PDB entry 8JL9 | electron microscopy, 2.65 A resolution | chains H and J of the 10 polymer chains in the assembly

# Chain H
Name: Histone H2B type 1-J
Source organism: Homo sapiens
Reference sequence: P06899 (H2B1J_HUMAN); residues 0-125 here correspond to UniProt positions 1-126 (UniProt number = residue number + 1)
Chain sequence (129 residues; numbered -3 to 125; the number before each row is that of its first residue; numbers below 1 keep their minus sign (Gly-3 is residue -3)):
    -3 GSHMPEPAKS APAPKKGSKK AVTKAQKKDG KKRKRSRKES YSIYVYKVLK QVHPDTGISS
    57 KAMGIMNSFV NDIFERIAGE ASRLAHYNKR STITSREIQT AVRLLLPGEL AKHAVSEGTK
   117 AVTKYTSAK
Not modelled in the structure: -3 to 30, 125
Differences from the reference sequence: expression tag (-3 to -1)
UniProt features mapped onto this chain:
  - modified residue: Pro1 (N-acetylproline), Glu2 (ADP-ribosyl glutamic acid), Lys5 (N6-(2-hydroxyisobutyryl)lysine), Ser6 (ADP-ribosylserine), Lys11 (N6-(beta-hydroxybutyryl)lysine), Lys12 (N6-(2-hydroxyisobutyryl)lysine), Ser14 (Phosphoserine), Lys15 (N6-acetyllysine), Lys16 (N6-(beta-hydroxybutyryl)lysine), Lys20 (N6-(2-hydroxyisobutyryl)lysine), Lys23 (N6-(2-hydroxyisobutyryl)lysine), Lys24 (N6-(2-hydroxyisobutyryl)lysine), Lys34 (N6-(2-hydroxyisobutyryl)lysine), Glu35 (PolyADP-ribosyl glutamic acid), Ser36 (Phosphoserine), Lys43 (N6-(2-hydroxyisobutyryl)lysine), Lys46 (N6-(2-hydroxyisobutyryl)lysine), Lys57 (N6,N6-dimethyllysine), Arg79 (Dimethylated arginine), Lys85 (N6,N6,N6-trimethyllysine) and 6 more in UniProt
  - glycosylation: Ser112 (O-linked (GlcNAc) serine)
  - cross-link (Glycyl lysine isopeptide (Lys-Gly)): Lys5 (interchain with G-Cter in SUMO2), Lys20 (interchain with G-Cter in SUMO2), Lys34 (interchain with G-Cter in ubiquitin), Lys120 (interchain with G-Cter in ubiquitin)

# Chain J
Molecule: 193-nt DNA strand
Source organism: synthetic construct
Sequence (193 nucleotides; each row starts with the number of its first residue; numbers below 1 keep their minus sign (DA-96 is residue -96)):
   -96 ATCACGTAAT ATTGGCCAGC TAGGATCACA ATCCCGGTGC CGAGGCCGCT CAATTGGTCG
   -36 TAGACAGCTC TAGCACCGCT TAAACGCACG TACGGATTCC GTACGTGCGT TTAAGCGGTG
    24 CTAGAGCTGT CTACGACCAA TTGAGCGGCC TCGGCACCGG GATTGTGATC CTAGCTGGCC
    84 AATATTACGT GAT
Not modelled in the structure: -96 to -78, 78-96

# How chain H and chain J interact
Residue-residue contacts (12; chain H residue first):
  Ser32(H) with DC30(J), phosphate contact
  Arg33(H) with DA-45(J), salt bridge to the phosphate
  Tyr42(H) with DG-53(J), hydrogen bond to the phosphate
  Gly53(H) with DG-53(J), phosphate contact
  Ile54(H) with DA-54(J), sugar contact; DG-53(J), hydrogen bond to the phosphate
  Ser55(H) with DA-54(J), phosphate contact
  Ser56(H) with DA-54(J), hydrogen bond to the phosphate
  Arg86(H) with DG-34(J), phosphate contact
  Ser87(H) with DA-35(J), phosphate contact; DG-34(J), hydrogen bond to the phosphate
  Thr88(H) with DG-34(J), hydrogen bond to the phosphate
Other interface residues (no listed pair), chain H (11 interface residues in all): Glu35
Other interface residues (no listed pair), chain J (8 interface residues in all): DG-52, DA-33

# Overview
11 residues of chain H face 8 of chain J across their interface; the contacts include 5 hydrogen bonds and 1
salt bridge. Polar pairs include Tyr42(H)-DG-53(J), Ile54(H)-DG-53(J) and Ser56(H)-DA-54(J).
Chain H is Histone H2B type 1-J (Homo sapiens) and chain J is a 193-nt DNA strand (synthetic construct); the
structure, Cryo-EM structure of the human nucleosome with scFv, was determined by electron microscopy (same
publication as 8JLA, 8JLB and 8JLD).
